Entry 8U84 (electron microscopy, 3.88 A resolution); this record covers chains K2 and B2 of the 20 polymer chains in the assembly.

# Chain K2
Molecule: BTB/POZ domain-containing protein KCTD5
Source organism: Homo sapiens
UniProt: Q9NXV2 (KCTD5_HUMAN); residue numbers follow UniProt; this construct covers 1-234
Amino-acid sequence (234 residues; numbered 1 to 234; the number before each row is that of its first residue):
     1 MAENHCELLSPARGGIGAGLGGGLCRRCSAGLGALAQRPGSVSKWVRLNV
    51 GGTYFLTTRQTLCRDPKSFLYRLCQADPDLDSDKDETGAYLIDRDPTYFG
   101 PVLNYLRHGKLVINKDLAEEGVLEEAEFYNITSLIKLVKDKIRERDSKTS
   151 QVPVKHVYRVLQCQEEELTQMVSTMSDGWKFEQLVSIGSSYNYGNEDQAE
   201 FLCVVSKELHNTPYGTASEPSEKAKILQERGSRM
Unresolved in the structure: 1-39, 234
Swiss-Prot annotation at these positions:
  - modified residue: Ala2 (N-acetylalanine), Ser10 (Phosphoserine)
Reported in the primary citation:
  - mutagenesis - F128A, L161R: abolished catalytic activity (ubiquitylation activity)
  - mutagenesis - L209*: decreased catalytic activity (activity)
  - mutagenesis - F128A: unchanged binding to Gbeta 
  - mutagenesis - L161R: abolished catalytic activity with Guanine nucleotide-binding protein G(I)/G(S)/G(T) subunit beta-1 (chain B2)
  - mutagenesis - L209* (10-fold): decreased binding to Guanine nucleotide-binding protein G(I)/G(S)/G(T) subunit beta-1 (chain B2)
  - mutagenesis - L209*: decreased catalytic activity with Guanine nucleotide-binding protein G(I)/G(S)/G(T) subunit beta-1 (chain B2)

# Chain B2
Molecule: Guanine nucleotide-binding protein G(I)/G(S)/G(T) subunit beta-1
Source organism: Homo sapiens
UniProt: P62873 (GBB1_HUMAN); numbering as in UniProt (aligned over 1-340)
Amino-acid sequence (340 residues; row label = number of the first residue in the row):
     1 MSELDQLRQEAEQLKNQIRDARKACADATLSQITNNIDPVGRIQMRTRRT
    51 LRGHLAKIYAMHWGTDSRLLVSASQDGKLIIWDSYTTNKVHAIPLRSSWV
   101 MTCAYAPSGNYVACGGLDNICSIYNLKTREGNVRVSRELAGHTGYLSCCR
   151 FLDDNQIVTSSGDTTCALWDIETGQQTTTFTGHTGDVMSLSLAPDTRLFV
   201 SGACDASAKLWDVREGMCRQTFTGHESDINAICFFPNGNAFATGSDDATC
   251 RLFDLRADQELMTYSHDNIICGITSVSFSKSGRLLLAGYDDFNCNVWDAL
   301 KADRAGVLAGHDNRVSCLGVTDDGMAVATGSWDSFLKIWN
Unresolved in the structure: 1
Swiss-Prot annotation at these positions:
  - modified residue: Ser2 (N-acetylserine), His266 (Phosphohistidine)
  - natural variant: Leu30 (L30F: In MRD42; uncertain significance), Arg52 (R52G: In MRD42), Gly64 (G64V: In MRD42), Asp76 (D76E: In MRD42; D76G: In MRD42), Gly77 (G77S: In MRD42), Lys78 (K78R: In MRD42), Ile80 (I80N: In MRD42; I80T: In MRD42), His91 (H91R: In MRD42; uncertain significance), Ala92 (A92T: In MRD42), Pro94 (P94S: In MRD42), Leu95 (L95P: In MRD42), Arg96 (R96L: In MRD42), 5 further natural variant entries in UniProt
Reported in the primary citation:
  - mutagenesis - K78E, K89E, A92D: abolished catalytic activity (ubiquitylation activity)
  - post-translational modification sites: Lys23
  - mutagenesis - K78E, K89E, A92D: abolished catalytic activity with BTB/POZ domain-containing protein KCTD5 (chain K2)

# Interface between chain K2 and chain B2
Contacting residue pairs (45; chain K2 residue first):
  Arg159(K2) - Asp76(B2)  hydrogen bond (side chain-backbone)
  Arg159(K2) - Gly77(B2)  hydrogen bond (side chain-backbone)
  Arg159(K2) - Pro94(B2)
  Arg159(K2) - Leu95(B2)  hydrogen bond (side chain-backbone)
  Arg159(K2) - Ser97(B2)  hydrogen bond (side chain-backbone)
  Arg159(K2) - Ser98(B2)
  Val160(K2) - Asp76(B2)
  Val160(K2) - Lys78(B2)
  Gln162(K2) - Gly53(B2)
  Gln162(K2) - Lys89(B2)
  Gln170(K2) - Val90(B2)
  Ser173(K2) - Gly131(B2)
  Ser173(K2) - Asn132(B2)
  Thr174(K2) - Gly131(B2)
  Thr174(K2) - Asn132(B2)
  Thr174(K2) - Val133(B2)
  Met175(K2) - Asn132(B2)  hydrogen bond (backbone-side chain)
  Ser176(K2) - Ile93(B2)
  Ser176(K2) - Pro94(B2)
  Ser176(K2) - Val133(B2)
  Asp177(K2) - Asn132(B2)
  Asp177(K2) - Val133(B2)  hydrogen bond (backbone-backbone)
  Trp179(K2) - Pro94(B2)
  Trp179(K2) - Leu95(B2)
  Tyr191(K2) - Arg52(B2)  hydrogen bond
  Gln198(K2) - Arg52(B2)  hydrogen bond
  Ala199(K2) - Arg52(B2)
  Val205(K2) - Pro94(B2)  hydrophobic
  Glu208(K2) - Arg96(B2)
  Leu209(K2) - Arg96(B2)
  Tyr214(K2) - Arg96(B2)  hydrogen bond
  Tyr214(K2) - Asp118(B2)
  Glu219(K2) - Thr143(B2)
  Ser221(K2) - Asp186(B2)
  Lys223(K2) - Tyr145(B2)
  Lys223(K2) - Asp228(B2)  salt bridge
  Ala224(K2) - Tyr145(B2)  hydrophobic
  Leu227(K2) - Trp99(B2)
  Leu227(K2) - Tyr145(B2)
  Gln228(K2) - Trp99(B2)
  Gln228(K2) - Leu117(B2)
  Arg230(K2) - Asp246(B2)  salt bridge
  Gly231(K2) - Lys57(B2)
  Gly231(K2) - Trp99(B2)
  Arg233(K2) - Arg314(B2)
Also at the interface, not in a pair above, chain K2 (34 interface residues in all): Val157, Leu161, Glu167, Met171, Asp197, Leu202, Lys207, Ser232
Also at the interface, not in a pair above, chain B2 (34 interface residues in all): Leu55, Tyr59, His91, Ala92, Asn119, Arg134, Cys204, Trp332
The authors on this interface:
  - hot spots on chain K2 (mutagenesis) - L161R: abolished binding to Guanine nucleotide-binding protein G(I)/G(S)/G(T) subunit beta-1 (chain B2)
  - hot spots on chain B2 (mutagenesis) - K78E, K89E, A92D: abolished binding to BTB/POZ domain-containing protein KCTD5 (chain K2)

# Summary
Chain K2 and chain B2 each contribute 34 residues to their interface, with 9 hydrogen bonds and 2 salt
bridges. Polar contacts include Lys223(K2)-Asp228(B2), Arg230(K2)-Asp246(B2) and Arg159(K2)-Asp76(B2). From
the paper: K78E, K89E and A92D of chain B2 abolish catalytic activity (ubiquitylation activity); a
modification site at Lys23(B2); 6 substitutions were tested in all.
Chain K2 is BTB/POZ domain-containing protein KCTD5 and chain B2 is Guanine nucleotide-binding protein
G(I)/G(S)/G(T) subunit beta-1, both from Homo sapiens; the structure, KCTD5/Cullin3/Gbeta1gamma2 Complex:
State D From Composite RELION Multi-body Refinement Map, was determined by electron microscopy together with
8U7Z, 8U80, 8U81, 8U82 and 8U83 from the same study.
